PDB entry 7D3U | electron microscopy, 3.00 A resolution | chains F and G of the 6 polymer chains in the assembly

== Chain F ==
Name: Monovalent Na+/H+ antiporter subunit F
Source organism: Dietzia sp. DQ12-45-1b
Reference sequence: A0A221C8X7 (A0A221C8X7_9ACTN); residue numbers follow UniProt; this construct covers 1-85
Amino-acid sequence (85 residues; numbered 1 to 85; the number before each row is that of its first residue):
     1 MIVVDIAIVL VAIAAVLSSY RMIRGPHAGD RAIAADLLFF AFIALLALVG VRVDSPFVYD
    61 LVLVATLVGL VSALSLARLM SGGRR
From the paper describing this entry:
  - mutagenesis - D36A, D36L, D36N: abolished growth in response to NaCl
  - mutagenesis - D36A/F40D: unchanged growth
  - mutagenesis - I33D/D36A: decreased growth in response to NaCl

== Chain G ==
Name: Monovalent Na+/H+ antiporter subunit G
Source organism: Dietzia sp. DQ12-45-1b
Reference sequence: A0A221C8Y4 (A0A221C8Y4_9ACTN); numbering as in UniProt (aligned over 1-125)
Amino-acid sequence (125 residues; numbered 1 to 125; the number before each row is that of its first residue):
     1 MSWELVATVL GSVSVLVGAV VFLGGAIGLL RFPDLYVRSS AIGAAAGLGL VFVIAGAFLL
    61 HPTWEAAPKV AVAAILQFAS SAIGAMYIAR AGFLSGAAPT TATRYSQIEF TTGPPTDSTE
   121 VTRDD
Disordered / not traced: 112-125

== Interface between chain F and chain G ==
Contacting residue pairs (79):
  V3(F) - S12(G)
  V3(F) - V15(G)  hydrophobic
  V3(F) - L16(G)  hydrophobic
  V4(F) - L60(G)  hydrophobic
  I6(F) - L16(G)  hydrophobic
  A7(F) - V15(G)
  A7(F) - A19(G)
  L10(F) - A19(G)  hydrophobic
  L10(F) - L23(G)  hydrophobic
  V11(F) - A19(G)  hydrophobic
  A14(F) - F22(G)
  A14(F) - L23(G)  hydrophobic
  A14(F) - A26(G)
  L17(F) - L30(G)
  S18(F) - L29(G)
  Y20(F) - L30(G)  hydrophobic
  R21(F) - L29(G)  hydrogen bond (side chain-backbone)
  R21(F) - L30(G)  hydrogen bond (side chain-backbone)
  R21(F) - R38(G)
  H27(F) - L35(G)
  H27(F) - S95(G)
  H27(F) - A97(G)
  G29(F) - L35(G)
  G29(F) - I88(G)
  D30(F) - L35(G)
  D30(F) - R38(G)  salt bridge
  A32(F) - I88(G)  hydrophobic
  I33(F) - L29(G)  hydrophobic
  I33(F) - S39(G)
  I33(F) - I42(G)  hydrophobic
  I33(F) - I88(G)  hydrophobic
  A34(F) - L29(G)  hydrophobic
  D36(F) - I42(G)
  L37(F) - F22(G)  hydrophobic
  L37(F) - I42(G)  hydrophobic
  L37(F) - A46(G)  hydrophobic
  F40(F) - F22(G)
  F40(F) - A46(G)
  F40(F) - L50(G)  hydrophobic
  F40(F) - Q77(G)
  F40(F) - S80(G)
  F40(F) - S81(G)
  A41(F) - F22(G)
  I43(F) - L50(G)  hydrophobic
  I43(F) - Q77(G)
  A44(F) - F22(G)  hydrophobic
  A44(F) - L50(G)
  A44(F) - V53(G)
  A47(F) - I54(G)  hydrophobic
  A47(F) - A57(G)  hydrophobic
  L48(F) - V15(G)  hydrophobic
  L48(F) - V53(G)  hydrophobic
  V51(F) - A57(G)  hydrophobic
  V51(F) - L60(G)  hydrophobic
  V51(F) - H61(G)
  S55(F) - H61(G)
  Y59(F) - I54(G)
  Y59(F) - A57(G)  hydrogen bond (side chain-backbone)
  Y59(F) - F58(G)  hydrogen bond (side chain-backbone)
  Y59(F) - A66(G)  hydrophobic
  Y59(F) - V70(G)  hydrophobic
  D60(F) - K69(G)
  V62(F) - I54(G)  hydrophobic
  L63(F) - K69(G)
  L63(F) - V72(G)  hydrophobic
  T66(F) - Q77(G)
  L67(F) - L76(G)  hydrophobic
  L70(F) - S80(G)
  A73(F) - I88(G)
  L74(F) - I83(G)  hydrophobic
  L74(F) - Y87(G)  hydrophobic
  A77(F) - Y87(G)
  A77(F) - I88(G)
  A77(F) - A91(G)
  M80(F) - I88(G)
  M80(F) - A91(G)
  M80(F) - G92(G)
  M80(F) - S95(G)
  R85(F) - R90(G)  hydrogen bond (backbone-side chain)
Other interface residues (no listed pair), chain F (44 interface residues in all): I13, G50, D54, L76, S81
Other interface residues (no listed pair), chain G (44 interface residues in all): V20, I27, A73, G84, A85, L94, G96

== In short ==
Chain F and chain G each contribute 44 residues to their interface; the contacts include 5 hydrogen bonds and
1 salt bridge. Polar contacts include D30(F)-R38(G), R21(F)-L29(G) and R21(F)-L30(G). From the paper: D36A,
D36L and D36N of chain F abolish growth in response to NaCl; I33D/D36A of chain F reduce growth in response to
NaCl.
Chain F is Monovalent Na+/H+ antiporter subunit F and chain G is Monovalent Na+/H+ antiporter subunit G, both
from Dietzia sp. DQ12-45-1b; the structure, Structure of Mrp complex from Dietzia sp. DQ12-45-1b, was
determined by electron microscopy.
